PDB entry 7O1W | X-ray diffraction, 1.80 A resolution | chain A

# Chain A
Protein: Furin
From: Homo sapiens
Notes: EC 3.4.21.75
Reference sequence: P09958 (FURIN_HUMAN); numbering as in UniProt (aligned over 108-574)
Amino-acid sequence (480 residues; row label = number of the first residue in the row):
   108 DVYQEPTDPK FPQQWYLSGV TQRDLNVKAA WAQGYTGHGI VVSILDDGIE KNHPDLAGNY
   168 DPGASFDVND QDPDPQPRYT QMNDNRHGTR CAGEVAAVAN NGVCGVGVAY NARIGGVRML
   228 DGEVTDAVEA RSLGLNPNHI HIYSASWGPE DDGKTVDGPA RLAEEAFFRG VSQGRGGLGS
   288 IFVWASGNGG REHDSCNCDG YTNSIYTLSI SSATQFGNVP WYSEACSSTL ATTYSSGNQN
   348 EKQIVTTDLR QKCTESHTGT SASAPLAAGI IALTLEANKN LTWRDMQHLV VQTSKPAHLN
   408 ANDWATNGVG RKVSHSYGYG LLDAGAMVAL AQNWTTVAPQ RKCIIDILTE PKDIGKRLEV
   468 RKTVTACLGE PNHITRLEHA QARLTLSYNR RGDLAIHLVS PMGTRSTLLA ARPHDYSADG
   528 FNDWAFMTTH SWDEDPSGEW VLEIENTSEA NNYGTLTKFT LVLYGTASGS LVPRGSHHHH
Not modelled in the structure: 108-109, 582-587
Construct notes: expression tag (575-587)
Swiss-Prot annotation at these positions:
  - motif: Arg498 to Asp500 (Cell attachment site)
  - active site (Charge relay system): Asp153, His194, Ser368
  - binding site (Ca(2+)): Asp115, Asp162, Asp174, Asp179, Asp181, Val205, Asn208, Val210, Gly212, Asp258, Asp301, Glu331
  - binding site (substrate): Asp154, Asp191, Asn192, Glu236, Ser253 to Asp258, Asp264, Ala292 to Asn295, Asp306, Tyr308, Ser368
  - glycosylation (N-linked (GlcNAc...) asparagine): Asn387, Asn440, Asn553
Disulfides: Cys211-Cys360, Cys303-Cys333, Cys450-Cys474
Covalent attachments: N-acetylglucosamine (NAG) linked to Asn387
Bound ions: Ca2+ site 1: Asp115, Asp162, Val205, Asn208, Val210, Gly212; Ca2+ site 2: Asp174, Asp179, Asp181; Ca2+ site 3: Asp258, Asp301, Glu331; Na+ site 1: Thr309, Ser311, Thr314, Ser316; Na+ site 2 near Thr413 (its only coordinating residue here); Na+ site 3 near Ser544 (its only coordinating residue here)
Residues lining bound ligands:
  - UYQ ([[(2E)-2-[[4-[(E)-[[azaniumylidene(azanyl)methyl]hydrazinylidene]methyl]phenyl]methylidene]hydrazinyl]-azanyl-methylidene]azanium), molecule 1: Asp153, Asp154, Asp191, Asn192, His194, Leu227, Ser253, Trp254, Gly255, Pro256, Asp258, Gly294, Asp306
  - UYQ, molecule 2: Leu227, Val231, Glu236, Trp254, Gly255, Pro256, Asp264, Gly265, Tyr308
  - UYQ, molecule 3: Asp264, Pro266, Ala267, Arg268, Glu271
From the paper describing this entry:
  - binding site for UYQ: Asp153, Asp154, Leu227, Val231, Glu236, Ser253, Trp254, Gly255, Pro256, Asp264, Ala292, Asp306, Tyr308
  - Na+ coordination: Ser316
  - catalytic residues: Asp153, Asn295, Ser368 (citing earlier work)
  - conformationally variable residues: Asp264

# Overview
Ligands of chain A: 3 copies of compound UYQ. Covalently linked N-acetylglucosamine: at Asn387. UniProt lists
3 active-site residues, 12 Ca2+-binding residues and 18 substrate-binding residues. From the paper: catalytic
residues Asp153, Asn295 and Ser368; a binding site for UYQ at Asp153, Asp154 and Leu227 among others.
Chain A is Furin (Homo sapiens); the structure, X-ray structure of furin in complex with the
guanylhydrazone-based inhibitor 2 (mi307) soaked at 1 M ..., was determined by X-ray diffraction (same
publication as 7O1U, 7O1Y, 7O20 and 7O22).
